Entry 5C0A (X-ray diffraction, 2.46 A resolution); this record covers chains A and C of the 5 polymer chains in the assembly.

# Chain A
Name: HLA class I histocompatibility antigen, A-2 alpha chain
Source organism: Homo sapiens
UniProtKB: P01892 (1A02_HUMAN); residues 1-276 here correspond to UniProt positions 25-300 (UniProt number = residue number + 24)
Chain sequence (276 residues; numbered 1 to 276; the number before each row is that of its first residue):
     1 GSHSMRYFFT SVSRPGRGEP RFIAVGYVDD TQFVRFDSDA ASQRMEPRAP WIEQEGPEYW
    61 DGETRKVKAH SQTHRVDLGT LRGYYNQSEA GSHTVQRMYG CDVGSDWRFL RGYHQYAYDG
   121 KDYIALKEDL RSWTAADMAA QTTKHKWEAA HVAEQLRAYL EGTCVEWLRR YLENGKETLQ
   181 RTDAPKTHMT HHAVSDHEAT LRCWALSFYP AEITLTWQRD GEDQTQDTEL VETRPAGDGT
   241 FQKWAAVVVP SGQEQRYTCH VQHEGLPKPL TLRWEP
Cystine bridges: C101-C164, C203-C259

# Chain C
Name: Marker peptide
Chain sequence (10 residues; each row starts with the number of its first residue):
     1 MVWGPDPLYV

# How chain A and chain C interact
Residue-residue contacts (37; chain A residue first):
  Y7(A) - M1(C)  hydrogen bond (side chain-backbone)
  Y7(A) - V2(C)  hydrophobic
  M45(A) - V2(C)  hydrophobic
  E63(A) - M1(C)
  E63(A) - V2(C)  hydrogen bond (side chain-backbone)
  K66(A) - M1(C)
  K66(A) - V2(C)  hydrogen bond (side chain-backbone)
  K66(A) - G4(C)
  K66(A) - P5(C)
  A69(A) - P5(C)
  A69(A) - D6(C)
  H70(A) - W3(C)  hydrogen bond (side chain-backbone)
  H70(A) - P7(C)
  T73(A) - P7(C)  hydrogen bond (side chain-backbone)
  T73(A) - L8(C)
  T73(A) - Y9(C)
  V76(A) - Y9(C)  hydrophobic
  D77(A) - Y9(C)
  D77(A) - V10(C)  hydrogen bond (side chain-backbone)
  Y84(A) - V10(C)  hydrogen bond (side chain-backbone)
  R97(A) - P7(C)
  Y99(A) - V2(C)
  Y99(A) - W3(C)  hydrogen bond (side chain-backbone)
  Y116(A) - V10(C)
  T143(A) - V10(C)  hydrogen bond (side chain-backbone)
  K146(A) - Y9(C)
  K146(A) - V10(C)
  W147(A) - L8(C)
  W147(A) - Y9(C)  hydrogen bond (side chain-backbone)
  A150(A) - L8(C)  hydrophobic
  V152(A) - L8(C)  hydrophobic
  L156(A) - W3(C)  hydrophobic
  Y159(A) - M1(C)  hydrogen bond (side chain-backbone)
  Y159(A) - V2(C)
  Y159(A) - W3(C)
  W167(A) - M1(C)  hydrophobic
  Y171(A) - M1(C)  hydrogen bond (side chain-backbone)
Other interface residues (no listed pair), chain A (32 interface residues in all): M5, F9, Y59, V67, T80, L81, H114, Y123, Q155, T163

# Overview
32 residues of chain A face 10 of chain C across their interface, with 12 hydrogen bonds. Among the polar
pairs are Y7(A)-M1(C), E63(A)-V2(C) and K66(A)-V2(C).
Here chain A is HLA class I histocompatibility antigen, A-2 alpha chain (Homo sapiens) and chain C is Marker
peptide. Entry 5C0A (1E6 TCR in complex with HLA-A02 carrying MVW peptide) was determined by X-ray diffraction
(same publication as 5C07, 5C08, 5C09, 5C0B, 5C0C, 5C0D and 6 further entries).
